5EU5 - chains A and B of the 3 polymer chains in the assembly; structure by X-ray diffraction, 1.54 A resolution.

# Chain A
Name: HLA class I histocompatibility antigen, A-2 alpha chain
Organism: Homo sapiens
UniProtKB: P01892 (1A02_HUMAN); residues 1-276 here correspond to UniProt positions 25-300 (UniProt number = residue number + 24)
Amino-acid sequence (276 residues; row label = number of the first residue in the row):
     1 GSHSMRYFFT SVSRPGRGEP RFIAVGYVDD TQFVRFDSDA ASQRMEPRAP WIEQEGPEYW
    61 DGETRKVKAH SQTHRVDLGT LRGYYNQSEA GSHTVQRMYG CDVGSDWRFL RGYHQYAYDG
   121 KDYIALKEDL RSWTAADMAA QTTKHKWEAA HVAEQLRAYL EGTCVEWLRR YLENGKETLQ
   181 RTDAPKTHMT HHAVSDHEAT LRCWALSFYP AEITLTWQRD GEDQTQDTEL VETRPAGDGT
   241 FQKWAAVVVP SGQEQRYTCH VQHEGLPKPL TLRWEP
Disulfides: Cys101-Cys164, Cys203-Cys259

# Chain B
Name: Beta-2-microglobulin
Organism: Homo sapiens
UniProtKB: P61769 (B2MG_HUMAN); residues 1-99 here correspond to UniProt positions 21-119 (UniProt number = residue number + 20)
Amino-acid sequence (100 residues; each row starts with the number of its first residue; numbering starts at 0):
     0 MIQRTPKIQV YSRHPAENGK SNFLNCYVSG FHPSDIEVDL LKNGERIEKV EHSDLSFSKD
    60 WSFYLLYYTE FTPTEKDEYA CRVNHVTLSQ PKIVKWDRDM
Disulfides: Cys25-Cys80
Construct notes: initiating methionine (0)
UniProt features mapped onto this chain:
  - modified residue: Gln2 (Pyrrolidone carboxylic acid)
  - glycosylation: Ile1 (N-linked (Glc) (glycation) isoleucine), Lys19 (N-linked (Glc) (glycation) lysine), Lys41 (N-linked (Glc) (glycation) lysine), Lys48 (N-linked (Glc) (glycation) lysine), Lys58 (N-linked (Glc) (glycation) lysine), Lys91 (N-linked (Glc) (glycation) lysine), Lys94 (N-linked (Glc) (glycation) lysine)

# Interface between chain A and chain B
Contacting residue pairs (55):
  Phe8(A) with Ser55(B); Phe56(B)
  Phe9(A) with Phe56(B)
  Thr10(A) with Phe56(B); Phe62(B)
  Val12(A) with Ser33(B)
  Ile23(A) with Leu54(B), hydrophobic
  Val25(A) with Asp53(B); Leu54(B); Ser55(B)
  Tyr27(A) with Ser55(B), hydrogen bond; Tyr63(B), hydrogen bond
  Gln32(A) with Asp53(B), hydrogen bond
  Arg35(A) with Asp53(B), salt bridge
  Gln96(A) with His31(B); Phe56(B); Trp60(B), hydrogen bond (side chain-backbone); Phe62(B)
  Arg97(A) with Phe56(B)
  Gln115(A) with Trp60(B)
  Tyr116(A) with Trp60(B)
  Ala117(A) with Trp60(B), hydrophobic
  Asp119(A) with Ile1(B); His31(B)
  Gly120(A) with Arg3(B), hydrogen bond (backbone-side chain); His31(B); Trp60(B)
  Lys121(A) with Ile1(B)
  Asp122(A) with Trp60(B), hydrogen bond
  Thr190(A) with Asp98(B), hydrogen bond
  His192(A) with Asp98(B)
  Arg202(A) with Asp98(B), salt bridge
  Trp204(A) with Asp98(B), hydrogen bond; Met99(B)
  Val231(A) with Gln8(B)
  Glu232(A) with Lys6(B), salt bridge; Gln8(B), hydrogen bond (backbone-side chain); Tyr26(B), hydrogen bond; Ser28(B), hydrogen bond
  Thr233(A) with Tyr26(B)
  Arg234(A) with Gln8(B), hydrogen bond; Tyr10(B); Met99(B), hydrogen bond (side chain-backbone)
  Pro235(A) with Tyr10(B), hydrogen bond (backbone-side chain); Asn24(B); Tyr26(B)
  Ala236(A) with Arg12(B), hydrogen bond (backbone-side chain); Asn24(B), hydrogen bond (backbone-side chain)
  Gly237(A) with Arg12(B), hydrogen bond (backbone-side chain); Leu65(B)
  Asp238(A) with Arg12(B)
  Gln242(A) with Tyr10(B); Ser11(B); Arg12(B), hydrogen bond (side chain-backbone)
  Trp244(A) with Met99(B), hydrogen bond (side chain-backbone)
Other interface residues (no listed pair), chain A (35 interface residues in all): Arg48, Thr94, Met98
Other interface residues (no listed pair), chain B (23 interface residues in all): Asp59

# In short
The interface between chain A and chain B involves 35 residues on one side and 23 on the other, with 19
hydrogen bonds and 3 salt bridges. Among the polar pairs are Arg35(A)-Asp53(B), Arg202(A)-Asp98(B) and
Glu232(A)-Lys6(B).
Chain A is HLA class I histocompatibility antigen, A-2 alpha chain and chain B is Beta-2-microglobulin, both
from Homo sapiens; the structure, HLA Class I antigen, was determined by X-ray diffraction together with 5EU3,
5EU4 and 5EU6 from the same study.
